PDB entry 7AIH | electron microscopy, 3.60 A resolution | chains K and 1 of the 71 polymer chains in the assembly

Chain K:
Name: bL20
Source organism: Leishmania major
UniProt: Q4Q192 (Q4Q192_LEIMA); numbering as in UniProt (aligned over 1-194)
Chain sequence (194 residues; each row starts with the number of its first residue):
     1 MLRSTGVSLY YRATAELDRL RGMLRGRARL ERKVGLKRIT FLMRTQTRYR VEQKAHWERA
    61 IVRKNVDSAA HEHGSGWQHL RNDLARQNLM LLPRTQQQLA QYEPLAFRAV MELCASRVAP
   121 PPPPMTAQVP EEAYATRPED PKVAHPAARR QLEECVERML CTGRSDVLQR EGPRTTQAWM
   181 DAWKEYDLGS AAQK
Disordered / not traced: 1-9, 189-194

Chain 1:
Molecule: Ribosomal RNA
Source organism: Leishmania major
Sequence (9070 nucleotides; each row starts with the number of its first residue; numbers below 1 keep their minus sign (U-1764 is residue -1764)):
 -1764 UGAAAAUUGA AAAAUAUAAU UUGAAAAAUA AAUUACAAAU AAAAGAUUAA AUUUGAAUUA
 -1704 AUUACAGAAA UAUAGACACA AACACGCCCG AUUGAUUUCA CGUAUACACU UGUACUUUGU
 -1644 UUUUGGUCUA CGUUUUGUUG UUUGUAUUGG CUUGAUUUAA UGGACAAAUA UAAAAAGCUU
 -1584 GAACACAAAA UUUAAAACAA UUGGAUAUGC CAAGAGUUAA AAAAUGAAAU UAAAUAAAAA
 -1524 UAAAAAUAAA UUAAAAAAUA AAAUAAAAAU AAAUUUAAAA AAUAAAUUAA AAUAAAAAAU
 -1464 UAGAAAAUGA AAAUUGAAAA AUAUAAUUUG AAAAAUAAAA UUAUAAAUAG AAAAAUUAAU
 -1404 UGAAAUUGCA AAGUAAAAAU UUAUAAUAGA AUAAAAUAAU UUCAAUUUGA UUUAGUUUCA
 -1344 UAUUAUAUUA UAUUAUAUUA UAUUAUAUUA UAUUAUAUUA UAUUAUAUUA UAUUAUAUUA
 -1284 UAUUAUAUUA UAUUAUAUUA UAUUAUAUUA UAUUAUAUUA UAUUAUUAGC AUUUAUUAUA
 -1224 UUAUUAUAUU AUUAUAUUUA UUAUAUUAUU AUAUUAUUAU AUUAUUAUAU UAUUAUAUUA
 -1164 UAUUAUAUUA UAUUAUAUUA UAUUAUUAUU AUAUUAAUUA UAUUAUUAUA UUAAUAAUAU
 -1104 UUACUAUUAU AUCUAAUAUC AAGCUUGUUA GAAAAAACAU UGUUUUUUCU AACAAGCUUG
 -1044 AUACUCUCGG UAUGGUUUCA AAAAUUGACU AAUUUUGAUA UUGUUUUGGC UCUGGACUAA
  -984 UUAAUUCCCC UUUAAUUUUA UUAUCUAAAA UUUGCAUGUA AAGUAGUUAG UUAGAUAUGA
  -924 AAAUUUAGUU AGGGUUGAUA AUGAAAUCAA UUAAGUUUAU AUAUAAAGUU AGUUAGUCAA
  -864 UAUGAAUUUU UUUGCAAACA UUUCCGGUUG ACUUCAUGUG AUUACACGUA CUCCGUUUUG
  -804 UUUUUAUGUG UCAUGAUUUG CAUUGAUUUU UUCGCAACAA AUCUAAUAUA CUCAACAGCA
  -744 CCUACCAAGA GUUAAAAAUG AAAUUAAAUU AAAUUAAAAA AUAAAAUAAA AAUAAAAUAA
  -684 AAAUAAAUUU AAAAAUAAAA AUAAAUUUAA AAAUAAAAUA AAUUUAAAAA ACAAAUUAAA
  -624 AUAGAAAAUU AGAAAAUGGA AAUUGAAAAA UAUAAUUUGA AAAAUAAAUU ACAAAUAAAA
  -564 GAUUAAAUUU GAAUUAAUUG UAGAAACAUU UCCGAUCGAU UUCACGCAUA CACUUGUACU
  -504 UCGUUGGCUC CAUUUAAUGG ACAAAUAUAA AAAGCUUAAA CACAAAAUUU AAAACAAUUG
  -444 GACAAGCAAG AGUUAAAAAA UGAAAUUAAA AUAAAAAAUA AAAUAAAAAU AAAUUUAAAA
  -384 AUAAAAAUAA AUUUAAAAAA CAUUGGUUGA AUAAAAUUUU UAUUUUAUAU AUAAUUUAAA
  -324 CUUUUGUUGU UGUUUGUUAG UAAGCAAAAA UAUUUAUGUU AUUUUAAUAU UAUUUAUGUA
  -264 CUUACUAUUA UUUUGAUAAA UUUUAACUUU AAAUAGCUCA AAAACUACAA UCAAUAAAGC
  -204 AUAAAAAAAU UUAUUUAUGA UUAUAUUAAU AUAAAAUGAC CUAAUAUAAU GAAAAUACUU
  -144 UGGUGUUAAG UUAUUUGUUU UAUUAUGAAA UAAGUUGCAC UAUUUAUUGA AUUAAUAAAG
   -84 AAAGAAUAGA AAUAAAUAAG UUAUAAUAUC UUUAAUUUAU UUAUAAUUUC UUUGCAUUUG
   -24 UAUUUAGUGU GAGUUUACAU UUAAUUUUAU AUUAUUUUAG UGUUAGUAUA UAUUUAGAUU
    36 UAAUCAAAGU UAUUAUUAAA UAAUAUUGAU UUUGGAUGAA UUUAAUUUUU AAUUAUAUUU
    96 UUGAAUUUUA AUUUUAUUAU UUUGAUUUAA UAUUUUUAAA AUAUUAUAUA UUUUAGAUUU
   156 AAAUUUGUUG UUUUAUAUUU AGUUUAAUGU UUAUAAAUUG AUAAUUAAUU UGUUUUAUUU
   216 UAAAGUUUUU AUGAACUGUG AUUUAUAGUU UAUUAUUUUU AGUUUAAUGU UUAAAUAUUU
   276 AACUAGUGAU GGCACAGUUG UUCUAUAUGU ACCUAUAAAA AAUAGUAAAA UUAUUUUAAU
   336 UAAAUUAAUA AAUAAUUAUU AAACUAAUUU UAUAUUAAUA UUAUGAAAAA UUUAAAAAUU
   396 AAUUUUUUUU UCUAAUUUUU AUAUAUUGAA GUAAUAUGUA UUGAAUUGAA UAUUAAAAAU
   456 ACAAAUUUAA UUUGUAAUUA AUAAAUCUAU UUUAUUUUAA UAGAUGUUUA AUGUUAAUUA
   516 AUUUAUUAUU UUAAUAUUUA AUAUUUGUUU AUACAAAAGU AACUUUUUUU GAAUAUAAAG
   576 AAUUAUUAUU AUAAAUAUUA UUUUAAAAAU AUAAAAAUAU UGUUAAUAAA AUUAUCAAGU
   636 UUCAAAAGCG UUUAUUAAAU GCGUCGGUCU AAGUAUUAUA UUUAAGAUUA UUCUUGUAUA
   696 UAGAUUUUUA UUUUAAUAAU UCUACAUAAU UAAAAAUUAA CCUCAAAUUA UAUUUAUUAG
   756 UAGCAUAGUA AUUUAUUAAC UGAUUAUUAA AGCGUUCCAU AGAAAAUUUU AAAAUUAUAA
   816 CAAUCUAAAU AAAUAAUAAA UUAAAAUAAA AAUUUUAAAA AAAUUAAAAA AUUAAAAUAG
   876 GGCAAGUCCU ACUCUCCUUU ACAAAGAGAA CGUUUAUAUG UAAUUGUAUG UUUGAUUGGG
   936 GCAAUACUAU AUCUAUUUAU AUAGAAAAAG AACUAUAUUU AUUGAAAUAA UAAAAGGUUC
   996 GAGCAGGUUA ACAAGCAUUA AUACUAAAUG UGUUUCAUCG UCUACUUAUU GCUAAAUUAU
  1056 AAUUGAUUGU UCAUCAAAAA AGCAAUUCGU UAGUUGGGUU AAAAUCGUUG UAAAGCAGAU
  1116 UUGUUUAUAU AUUUAAUUUU UGUAUAUAGU UAAAAAUUAA UAUUAGUACG CAAGGAUUCA
  1176 UUAUUUGUAA UUUAAAUAUA UUAAAUGUUA UUUUAUUAAA UAAAAUAAAA UAAGUCAAUU
  1236 GUUAUUAUUC AUAUUAAUUU UUUUAAAAGU UUUUUAAUUU UAUAUUAGUU UAUUUGUUUA
  1296 AAAAGUAUCU AAUUAAUUCA UUAUUUAGGA AUAGUUAAUA AUAAUUUAUA AUUCUGAUUA
  1356 GAUUUGUUUG UUAAUGCUAU UAAAGGGGUG UGGAAAAAGU GUUAAAUUUU UGAUAUAUUU
  1416 AAAUAAUAAA UAAAAUAUAA CUUAUUAGUC AGAAAUGGAU GCCAGCCGUU GCGGUAAUUU
  1476 CUAUGCUUUU AAAUAUUAUA CAUUUAUUUU AUAAAUUUGU UACUAUAUAU UUUUAGUCAA
  1536 UAAAACUAAU AAUUAUUUUU AUUUGUUUUU AAACACCGUU UGGUAUAUGC AAAUAAAAAA
  1596 UGACAUUAAU UAUUAAUUAU AUUAUAUUAU AUUUAUUCAU UUAAGUCAAC AAUAUCUAUU
  1656 UACUGUUUUU GACAACAUGA UAAGGAUUAU AAAUGGUAUU GCAAAUUUUA UAAUCAAAAC
  1716 UAAUUUAUUA UAUUAAAUUA GCAUGUUUAG AUAAAACAAU AAAUUUAGAA GGUAUUGUUG
  1776 CCCACCAUUC UUUGUAAUAA AGACAACGUG CAGUAAUUAA UGUAUUUAUA AAAAUAUAUU
  1836 UUUUCAUGUU AAAUUUUCGU UGCCUUUUUU AUUAUUUAGA AAAUUUAUGA AUUUAUAUAA
  1896 AUCAAUAAUG AAAAUUAUAG UAUUAUUAUU UAUGAGGAGA AUUUUCGGAA GGAGGGAUUU
  1956 UCGGACCAGG AAUGUCCAGA GAGGUUUCGG GCAUCAGCGA UUGAUUUUGG GAGAACGGAG
  2016 CCGCCGAGUG AAAUUUGCCC AGAGCAGAGU CGGGAGAAGA GUGGAUCGAC CGAAGAAAAG
  2076 ACCGUUUUUC GGAAGGGGAG CAGGUCCAAC CGAUUUUUUU GCCAACUUGC ACAGGAGGGA
  2136 GCCAGAAGCG CACUCAAAGU UAGUUUUGGG AGAUUUGAAG GGAGAAAUUU CCGAGUUAUU
  2196 CAUAUAUUUU UUAGUUUGUG UUAGCAAAUU UUGAAAUACA ACUUUUUUGC AAAUUGGAAG
  2256 AAAACCUCCC AAAUGUAGCU UCCCAAUCUU CCUCUCUAAA UCCAUUCCCA ACGGUCUUUC
  2316 CCCCAUCAUC CUCAGAUGUC UCUUCCCCCC CAAAAAUCCU AAAAUCCAAG UUCAUCUCGC
  2376 UCUCUCUCCC CUCAAUUUCC UUAAAAAACU CGCUUCCUAA ACUUAUCCCG AAAAACCCCG
  2436 CUCUUCUUCC CUCUAAAUCU UUUCUCCUCC CCUCCAAAUC UCCCUCAAAU CUCUCCUCUC
  2496 UUCUCCCGAA ACUUUAAUCU UUUUAUUUUA UAAAUAAAUU UGGUAUUUUA AAAUAUUAUA
  2556 AUUAAAUAUU CUAAAUUAUU UAAUAAUAUU AGAAAUGAAU ACUUUAUUAA AAUAAUAUUA
  2616 AUGUGUAAUA UAUUUAAUCA UAUUAGAAUU CCGUUUAAAU UGAAAUAUAU UGAAUUGUAA
  2676 UUAUCAAUAC AAUAUAAGUU AUUAAAUAAU AAUUUAAUUU UAUAUGUUUU AUAAGUGUAA
  2736 UUAUUUAGUU UUGAAAGUUU AUAUAUAAAC AAUAACCUUU UUUAUUUUUU AAUACAAUUU
  2796 UAAGUGAAAU UUAUGAUUUA UUAUUAUUAA AUAUUACUGC AGACUACAUG AAAAAUAUAA
  2856 AAAGGCAUUU GUAUAGGUUU ACUUUUGGAC CUCAACAUCC UGCAGCUCAU GGCGUUUUAU
  2916 GUUGUUUAUU AUAUCUUUCU GGAGAAUAUA UAGUUUAUAU UGAUGUAAUA AUUGGUUAUU
  2976 UGCAUCGCGG UACAGAAAAG UUAUGUGAAU AUAAAACUGU AGAACAGUGU UUACCGAUGA
  3036 AGACUGGAUU AUGUGAGUGU CGUUUGCAAC GAGCAUUUAC UGUCAUUGUG UUUUGAGUAU
  3096 AUGUUGAGGU GUUGUCUUGC UAUUCGCUGU GCAUUUAUGC GUUUAUUAAU GUGUGAGUUU
  3156 ACGCGUUGUU UCAAUGGACU UCUUUGUUGC UCUUGUAUGG UUAUGGAUAU AGGAUCAUUA
  3216 UCGCCAAUGC UUUGAUCGUU UGAAGAACGU GAUAAGUUGA UGACUUUUUU UGAUUUGUGU
  3276 UGUGGUUGUA GAAUGCAUUU AGCAUUUAUG UGCUUAUUGG GUUUACUUGA UGAUUUUGUA
  3336 UUUGGGUUUA UAGAUUUUUU AUUGAUGUUG UGUAUAUCAU GUUUAUUUGU UUUAGAUUUA
  3396 UAUGAUUUGC UUUUUAUUGG AAAUAGACUU UUAUAUUUGC GUUUGCGCGG GUUAGCAUUU
  3456 UUUGAUGUUU UUGAUUUAUG UUUUAAUAGU AUAAGUGGUU GUUUGUCUAG AUCGUUGGGU
  3516 AUGGUAUGAG AUGUUAGAUU AUAUAGUUGU UACGAAUUAU AUUUUAUGUU AGUUUUUGAU
  3576 UAUUGCUUUU GUUAUUUAGG UGAUGCAUUU GAUAGACUUU UUUUGCGACU UUUUGAUAUG
  3636 CGUAUGAGUA UACUUCUAUG UAAACAAUGC UUUUUUGUAG GUUUUUUUGU CUUUGGAUUU
  3696 GUGUGCUUAU UUGAUUAUAU GUAUGUUGAU GUAACUAUAG AAACUAUAAU UAGUUUAUUU
  3756 UAUAGUUUAU GAUGUUGCAU AUUACCAGGA UGUUCAUUUG CUAAUGUUGA ACAUCCUAAA
  3816 GGCGAAUACA GUAUUUUUUU AUGUUUUUUA UAUGGAUUUA UAUCACGUUU ACGUAUACGU
  3876 UGUGCAGAUU UUGUGCAUAU UUGUUUAUUA GAUGUGAUGA UGCGAGGGUU UAUGUUGCAC
  3936 GACUUAGUAG CAGUUAUUGG UAAUGUUGAU GUUGUUUUUG GUUCUGUAGA UCGAUAAGCU
  3996 AUUACUUAUA UACAAAAAUG AAAGAUGAAC CUAAAAAUUG GUGCGGAGGG GUUUGAUUUU
  4056 UGUUGGGGUU CUGUCUUACC UGCUAUUUGU AUAGUUUAUU UAAUUUUUUG UUUAUGUGGA
  4116 UUAUUUUGUA UUAUGUUUGG UAGUUUUGUU UUUAUUGAUU AUUGUUUUAU UUGUUUUUUC
  4176 UCUUGUCUUG UGUUUUGUUU AGUAUGCUUG UUGUGCGAUU UAUUUGUAGA CUCAUUACGC
  4236 GGUUUGUUUG AUGUUUGUUG UUUUAUACGU UGUAUUCAAU AUUGUUUUGU AUGGUUUAUA
  4296 AUUAGUGAAU UACUUCUUUU UUUAUCUUUA UUUUAUGUAG UUUUCAGUUU AGUUUUAUUU
  4356 GUGAGUGUUG AAUUUGCAUU UGUAUUUGUU AUGCCUAUUA UGUUUAGUUG UUUAAUUUGU
  4416 GAUUUUGGUU UUGUAUUUUA UUGAUAUUUU AUUGAUAUUU UUAAUUUAUU AAUUAAUACA
  4476 UUUUUAUUAU UUGUAAGUGG UUUAUUUGUU AAUUUUGUUU UAUUUUUAUU UUGAUUUCGU
  4536 UUUUUUUUAU GUGUUUUAUU UAUGUUAUGA GUCGGUAUAU UAUUUGGCUU UUUGUUUAUG
  4596 UGAAAUCAAG UUUGAGAGUU UUCAUUAUUA UUUGUGACUU GUAGUUGUGG CGUAUUUGGA
  4656 UCAAUACUUU UUUUAAUCGA UUUAUUGCAU UUUAGUCAUG UCUUUUUAGG UAUAUUUUUG
  4716 UUAUUUUUAU GUUUUAGUCG UUGUUUUAAU UUUUUAUGUA UGGAUACACG UUUUGUAUUU
  4776 CUAUAUGUAG UGUGCCUAUA UUGGCAUUUU GUUGAUUGCG UUUGAUUUUU UUUAUUACGA
  4836 UUUGUAUAUU UUGAUGUUUU AAGUGUGGUU UACUUAUAUG CAUAAAGGCU CAAUUUUGAA
  4896 UUUUUAAAUU UUAUUUCAAA AAGCGGAGAG GAAAGAAAAG GCUUUUAACU UCAGGUUGUU
  4956 UAUUGCGUAU UUAUGGUGUG GGUUUUAGUU UAGGUUUUUU UAUUUGUAUG CAGAUAAUUU
  5016 GUGGUGUGUG UUUAGCAUGA UUAUUUUUUA GUUGUUUUAU AUGUACUAAU UGAUAUUUUG
  5076 UUUUAUUUUU GUGAGAUUUU GAUUUGGGAU UUGUAAUACG AAGCACACAU AUUUGUUUUA
  5136 CAUCGUUGUU AUUUUUUCUU CUUUAUGUUC AUAUAUUUAA GUGUAUAGUA UUAAUAAUUU
  5196 UAUUUGAUAC ACAUAUUUUA GUAUGGGUGG UAGGUUUUGU GAUAUAUAUA UUUAUAGUAA
  5256 UAAUAGGUUU UAUUGGCUAU GUUUUACCAU GUACAAUGAU GUCGUAUUGG GGUUUAACAG
  5316 UGUUCAGUAA CAUUUUAGCA ACUGUCCCAG UUAUUGGUAC UUGACUUUGU UAUUGAAUAU
  5376 GAGGUAGUGA GUAUAUUAAU GAUUUUACAC UGUUAAAAUU ACAUGUGUUG CAUGUGCUAU
  5436 UACCUUUUGU AUUAAUACUU GUAAUAUUUA UGCAUUUGUU UUGUUUACAU UAUUUUAUGA
  5496 GUUCAGAUGG UUUUUGUGAU CGAUUUGCAU UUUAUUGCGA ACGUUUAUGU UUUUGUAUGU
  5556 GAUUUUAUUU ACGAGAUAUG UUUUUGGCUU UUUUGAUAUU AUUUUUUGUA AUUUAUUUUA
  5616 UUUUUAUAAA UUGAUAUUUU GUUUUUCAUG AAGAAUCUUG AGUUAUAGUU GAUACAUUAA
  5676 AAACAUCUGA UAAGAUUCUU CCUGAGUGAU UUUUUUUUAU UUUUAUUUGG UUUUUUAAAA
  5736 GCUGUACCAG AUAAAUUUAC UGGUUUAUUA UUAAUGGUUA UUUUAUUAUU UUCCUUAUUU
  5796 UUGUUUAUAU UAAAUUGCAU AUUAUGAUUU GUUUAUUGUA GAAGUUCAUU GUUGUGAUUU
  5856 ACAUAUUCAU UAGUUUUAUU UUAUAGUAUA UUUAUGAGUG GUUUUUUAGC ACUGUAUGUU
  5916 AUAUUAGCAU AUCCUAUAUG AAUGGAAUUA CAAUUUUGAG UGUUGCUUUU GUUUAUGUUA
  5976 GUUGUAUGUA GAUUAGAUUA AAAAUUUAUA UAUUUUUUAU UAAGCGUUAA UAUAUUAAAU
  6036 UUUAUUUAGA AUAGUAUUAA UAAUCAAAGG GUUGGAAGAA AUUUGCGAAA GAAAGGGAUC
  6096 UUAGAAAGGA AAUUUUAGUU UAAGACCGAG AAGGGGAGAA GGGAGAGAGA GAUUCGUGUU
  6156 AUUUAAUUUU UAUGGAUUAA UUGCGUAUUA CUGUAUAACA UAUUUAAAUG UCUAUAUUUU
  6216 AUUUUGUAUU GUAUUUAUGU AUUAUAUGGC UUUUUUAUUU UGUUUUUGCA UUUUAUUAGA
  6276 UUUUAUAUUA UUUGGAAGUC UUUUAGUAGG AGAUGCGUUU AUGGAUGUUU UUUUUUUACG
  6336 UUAUCUAUUA UGCUUUUUGG AGUGUUUUUC AUUAUUAUGU AGAUGUAUAU CUACUUUUUU
  6396 ACGAAUGUUU UGUAAUCUUU UGUCUUCGCA UUUUUUGAUG CUUAUGUUUU GUGAUUUUGU
  6456 AUAUUUUUUU AUUGUAUUUC UAUUAUUUUU UUUAAUGUGU GAUAUUAUUU AUUUUAUGAU
  6516 AUUUUCAUUC GCCAUGCUAU UUUGCAUAAU AUUUUAUUUA UUUUUAUAUG CAUUAGAUAU
  6576 GUUUUGCGCA UUAUUACAAA UAUUUAUAUU UUGUAAUAUG AUAAUGCAAU UAAUUAUGGA
  6636 UUUUUUAUUG UUAUUAAUUU UUCAUUAAUU UAUAGAAUUA AAUCGAAUAA GUUAAUUAUA
  6696 UCAAAAAAUA GUAUAAAUAU ACUACAACUU AAUAUAAAAA AUAGGUUUGA AAAUCGCACA
  6756 GUAUGUAAUC GUACAACUCA GAAUCCUAUA AAUUGAUAAG AAAAUAUAAA GAUGUUAAUU
  6816 AUUAGUCUAA AAUAAAAAAU AUAAAUAAUA ACCAACCAUA UUAUUGAAAA GAAAAUAAUA
  6876 CAAAUUCCCA UAUAACUUAA GUGAAGUAGU AAACAAAAUA CUUUUAAAAA AAAACCAAAU
  6936 ACUAUUGGAA UAGCACCAAU ACAUAAAAAA AUACUUGCUA AUAAUACACU AAUUAAUAAA
  6996 UUAUUAAAAA AGCUAAAAAA AAUAAAGUUA AUUAAAAAAU AAUUUUCAUU AUAUUUAAUA
  7056 UCGAACAUAU UAUAUACUAU AAAAAAAUAA UAUAAAAUUA UUAAUAUAAU CAGACUUAAU
  7116 GAGUAAAUUA AAUGAAAAUU UAGAUACAUA UAAAAGAUGU AAUUUUUAUU AGAAAUAAAU
  7176 AUUAAAAAUA AAAAACUAAA AUUAUUAACG CUAAGUACAA AUAAAAGACU UACAAUUGCA
  7236 AAACUAUUUA AUCCAAUUAA CACGCAUGUA AUGCAUUGUA UUAUAAUAAG UUUUAUAAAU
  7296 AUUAUAUAAA
Disordered / not traced: -1764 to 36, 713-747, 1159-7305

Chain K / chain 1 interface:
Residue-residue contacts (87; chain K residue first):
  Tyr10(K) - A328(1)  hydrogen bond to the phosphate
  Tyr10(K) - U329(1)  phosphate contact
  Tyr10(K) - U524(1)  base contact
  Tyr11(K) - A328(1)  phosphate contact
  Tyr11(K) - U329(1)  hydrogen bond to the phosphate
  Tyr11(K) - U521(1)  hydrogen bond to the base
  Tyr11(K) - U522(1)  base contact
  Arg12(K) - A523(1)  hydrogen bond to the phosphate
  Arg12(K) - U524(1)  salt bridge to the phosphate
  Thr14(K) - U522(1)  hydrogen bond to the base
  Ala15(K) - A520(1)  base contact
  Ala15(K) - U521(1)  base contact
  Ala15(K) - U522(1)  base contact
  Glu16(K) - U329(1)  base contact
  Glu16(K) - U521(1)  base contact
  Arg19(K) - G44(1)  hydrogen bond to the base
  Arg21(K) - A42(1)  phosphate contact
  Gly22(K) - A41(1)  phosphate contact
  Gly22(K) - A42(1)  phosphate contact
  Met23(K) - A42(1)  phosphate contact
  Met23(K) - A145(1)  base contact
  Met23(K) - U146(1)  hydrogen bond to the base
  Leu24(K) - A41(1)  phosphate contact
  Leu24(K) - A42(1)  hydrogen bond to the phosphate
  Leu24(K) - A145(1)  base contact
  Arg25(K) - U39(1)  phosphate contact
  Arg25(K) - C40(1)  salt bridge to the phosphate
  Arg25(K) - A41(1)  salt bridge to the phosphate
  Arg25(K) - A42(1)  phosphate contact
  Arg25(K) - A145(1)  salt bridge to the phosphate
  Arg25(K) - U836(1)  salt bridge to the phosphate
  Arg27(K) - U171(1)  hydrogen bond to the sugar
  Arg27(K) - A834(1)  salt bridge to the phosphate
  Arg27(K) - A835(1)  salt bridge to the phosphate
  Arg29(K) - A42(1)  hydrogen bond to the phosphate
  Arg29(K) - A43(1)  salt bridge to the phosphate
  Glu31(K) - A172(1)  sugar contact
  Arg32(K) - U173(1)  hydrogen bond to the phosphate
  Arg32(K) - U174(1)  salt bridge to the phosphate
  Arg32(K) - U522(1)  sugar contact
  Lys33(K) - U173(1)  hydrogen bond to the phosphate
  Lys33(K) - A523(1)  phosphate contact
  Lys33(K) - U524(1)  hydrogen bond to the sugar
  Lys37(K) - U155(1)  hydrogen bond to the base
  Lys37(K) - A170(1)  base contact
  Lys37(K) - U524(1)  base contact
  Phe41(K) - U153(1)  sugar contact
  Phe41(K) - U154(1)  sugar contact
  Phe41(K) - U155(1)  phosphate contact
  Phe41(K) - A156(1)  phosphate contact
  Leu42(K) - A145(1)  base contact
  Arg44(K) - A156(1)  salt bridge to the phosphate
  Thr45(K) - U153(1)  base contact
  Thr47(K) - U406(1)  phosphate contact
  Arg48(K) - U404(1)  salt bridge to the phosphate
  Tyr49(K) - G151(1)  hydrogen bond to the sugar
  Tyr49(K) - A152(1)  sugar contact
  Arg50(K) - U406(1)  salt bridge to the phosphate
  Arg50(K) - C407(1)  salt bridge to the phosphate
  Val51(K) - U404(1)  sugar contact
  Glu52(K) - U404(1)  base contact
  Glu52(K) - A489(1)  base contact
  Gln53(K) - A489(1)  hydrogen bond to the base
  His56(K) - A410(1)  hydrogen bond to the base
  His56(K) - A489(1)  stacking on the base
  His56(K) - U490(1)  base contact
  Trp57(K) - G151(1)  sugar contact
  Glu58(K) - U408(1)  phosphate contact
  Arg59(K) - A410(1)  salt bridge to the phosphate
  Arg59(K) - A489(1)  salt bridge to the phosphate
  Arg63(K) - U488(1)  hydrogen bond to the phosphate
  Arg63(K) - A489(1)  salt bridge to the phosphate
  Trp77(K) - U487(1)  hydrogen bond to the sugar
  Trp77(K) - U488(1)  hydrogen bond to the phosphate
  Gln78(K) - U486(1)  sugar contact
  Gln78(K) - U487(1)  base contact
  His79(K) - U486(1)  hydrogen bond to the base
  Arg81(K) - A410(1)  salt bridge to the phosphate
  Arg81(K) - U411(1)  salt bridge to the phosphate
  Arg81(K) - U487(1)  phosphate contact
  Arg81(K) - U488(1)  salt bridge to the phosphate
  Asn82(K) - U486(1)  hydrogen bond to the phosphate
  Asn82(K) - U487(1)  hydrogen bond to the phosphate
  Leu92(K) - U408(1)  sugar contact
  Leu92(K) - A409(1)  sugar contact
  Pro93(K) - A410(1)  phosphate contact
  Arg94(K) - A409(1)  salt bridge to the phosphate
Also at the interface, not in a pair above, chain K (49 interface residues in all): Ala13, Gly26, Leu30, Val34, Arg38, Gln46, Lys54
Also at the interface, not in a pair above, chain 1 (43 interface residues in all): U144, A150

Summary:
49 residues of chain K and 43 residues of chain 1 are in contact, with 23 hydrogen bonds, 20 salt bridges and
1 aromatic stacking contact. Polar contacts include Tyr11(K)-U521(1), Thr14(K)-U522(1) and Arg19(K)-G44(1).
Chain K is bL20 and chain 1 is Ribosomal RNA, both from Leishmania major; the structure, The Large subunit of
the Kinetoplastid mitochondrial ribosome, was determined by electron microscopy (same publication as 7ANE,
7AM2 and 7AOR).
